Entry 1CZU (X-ray diffraction, 2.00 A resolution); this record covers chain A.

== Chain A ==
Name: Flavodoxin
Source organism: Synechococcus elongatus
UniProtKB: P10340 (FLAV_SYNP7); residues 1-169 here = UniProt positions 1-169
Sequence (169 residues; each row starts with the number of its first residue):
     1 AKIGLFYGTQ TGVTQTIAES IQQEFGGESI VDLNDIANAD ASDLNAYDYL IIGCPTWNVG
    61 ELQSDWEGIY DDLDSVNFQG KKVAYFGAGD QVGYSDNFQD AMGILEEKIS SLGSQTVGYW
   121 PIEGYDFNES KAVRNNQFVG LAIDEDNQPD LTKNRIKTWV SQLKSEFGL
Residues lining bound ligands: FMN (flavin mononucleotide): Gly8, Thr9, Gln10, Thr11, Gly12, Val13, Thr14, Pro55, Thr56, Trp57, Asn58, Val59, Gly60, Ala88, Gly89, Asp90, Tyr94, Asn97, Phe98, Gln99, Asp146

== Overview ==
Chain A binds flavin mononucleotide.
Chain A is Flavodoxin (Synechococcus elongatus); the structure, Refined structures of oxidized flavodoxin from
anacystis nidulans, was determined by X-ray diffraction together with 1CZN, 1D03 and 1OFV from the same study.
